PDB entry 7Z0T | electron microscopy, 3.40 A resolution | chains E and D of the 7 polymer chains in the assembly

Chain E:
Molecule: Formate hydrogenlyase subunit 5
Source organism: Escherichia coli K-12
Notes: engineered mutation(s): internal deca-His-Gly-Ser sequence after Gly83
UniProtKB: P16431 (HYCE_ECOLI); numbering as in UniProt; present here: 1-82, 84-569
Chain sequence (581 residues; row label = number of the first residue in the row; note: 1 number in that range is skipped by the numbering (no residue carries it; nothing is unmodelled there); a row labelled like 82A-82M holds insertion residues (82A, then the next letters in order)):
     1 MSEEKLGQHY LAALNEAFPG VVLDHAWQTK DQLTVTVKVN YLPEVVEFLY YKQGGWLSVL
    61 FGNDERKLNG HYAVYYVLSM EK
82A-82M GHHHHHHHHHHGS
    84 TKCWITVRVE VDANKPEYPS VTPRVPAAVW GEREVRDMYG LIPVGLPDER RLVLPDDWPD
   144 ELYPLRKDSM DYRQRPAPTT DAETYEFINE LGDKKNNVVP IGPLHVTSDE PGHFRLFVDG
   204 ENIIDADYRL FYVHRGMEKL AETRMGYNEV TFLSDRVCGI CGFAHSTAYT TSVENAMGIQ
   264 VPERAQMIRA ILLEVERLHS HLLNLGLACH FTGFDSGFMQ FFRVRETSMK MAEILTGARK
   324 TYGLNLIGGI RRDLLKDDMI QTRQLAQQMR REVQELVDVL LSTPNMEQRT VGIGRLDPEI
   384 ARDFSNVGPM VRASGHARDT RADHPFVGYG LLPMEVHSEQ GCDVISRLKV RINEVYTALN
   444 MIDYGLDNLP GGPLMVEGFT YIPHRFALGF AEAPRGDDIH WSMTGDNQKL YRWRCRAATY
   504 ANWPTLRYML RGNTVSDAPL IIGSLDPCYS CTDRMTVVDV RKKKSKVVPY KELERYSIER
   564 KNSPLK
Not modelled in the structure: 1-4, 82A-82M, 538-569
Construct notes: insertion (82B-82M)
Ion coordination: Ni2+: Cys241, Cys244, Cys531, Cys534; carbonmonoxide-(dicyano) iron Fe: Cys244, Cys534
Ligand contacts: carbonmonoxide-(dicyano) iron (FCO): Cys241, Cys244, Ala247, His248, Ala476, Pro477, Arg478, Asp481, Ala500, Ala501, Thr502, Cys531, Cys534
From the paper describing this entry:
  - catalytic residues: Ser283, Arg478, Asp529 (proposed by the authors, not directly observed)

Chain D:
Molecule: Formate hydrogenlyase subunit 4
Source organism: Escherichia coli K-12
UniProtKB: P16430 (HYCD_ECOLI); numbering as in UniProt (aligned over 1-307)
Chain sequence (307 residues; row label = number of the first residue in the row):
     1 MSVLYPLIQA LVLFAVAPLL SGITRVARAR LHNRRGPGVL QEYRDIIKLL GRQSVGPDAS
    61 GWVFRLTPYV MVGVMLTIAT ALPVVTVGSP LPQLGDLITL LYLFAIARFF FAISGLDTGS
   121 PFTAIGASRE AMLGVLVEPM LLLGLWVAAQ VAGSTNISNI TDTVYHWPLS QSIPLVLALC
   181 ACAFATFIEM GKLPFDLAEA EQELQEGPLS EYSGSGFGVM KWGISLKQLV VLQMFVGVFI
   241 PWGQMETFTA GGLLLALVIA IVKLVVGVLV IALFENSMAR LRLDITPRIT WAGFGFAFLA
   301 FVSLLAA
Not modelled in the structure: 1, 194-204, 279-286

Chain E / chain D interface:
Pairs across the interface (8; chain E residue first):
  Pro183(E) with Phe122(D)
  His188(E) with Gln205(D); Glu206(D), salt bridge
  Thr190(E) with Gln205(D)
  Glu204(E) with Arg129(D), salt bridge
  Asp298(E) with His32(D)
  Ser299(E) with His32(D)
  Met302(E) with Arg34(D)
Other interface residues (no listed pair), chain E (9 interface residues in all): Val189, His293
Other interface residues (no listed pair), chain D (8 interface residues in all): Leu31, Pro121

Summary:
9 residues of chain E face 8 of chain D across their interface; the contacts include 2 salt bridges. Polar
contacts include His188(E)-Glu206(D) and Glu204(E)-Arg129(D). Bound to chain E: carbonmonoxide-(dicyano) iron.
Cys241(E), Cys244(E), Cys531(E) and Cys534(E) coordinate Ni2+. Cys244(E) and Cys534(E) form the
carbonmonoxide-(dicyano) iron Fe site. The paper reports catalytic residues Ser283(E), Arg478(E) and
Asp529(E).
Here chain E is Formate hydrogenlyase subunit 5 and chain D is Formate hydrogenlyase subunit 4, both from
Escherichia coli K-12. Entry 7Z0T (Structure of the Escherichia coli formate hydrogenlyase complex (aerobic
preparation, composite structure)) was determined by electron microscopy together with 7Z0S from the same
study.
